PDB entry 7EBY | X-ray diffraction, 2.00 A resolution | chain A

# Chain A
Protein: D-succinylase
Source organism: Cupriavidus sp. P4-10-C
UniProt: A0A0N7KZ58 (A0A0N7KZ58_9BURK); the author numbering skips numbers that UniProt does not, so the offset changes along the chain: -19 to 233 = UniProt 1-253; 254-824 = UniProt 254-824
Amino-acid sequence (824 residues; numbered -19 to 824; 20 numbers in that range are skipped by the numbering (no residue carries them; nothing is unmodelled there); the number before each row is that of its first residue; numbers below 1 keep their minus sign (Met-19 is residue -19)):
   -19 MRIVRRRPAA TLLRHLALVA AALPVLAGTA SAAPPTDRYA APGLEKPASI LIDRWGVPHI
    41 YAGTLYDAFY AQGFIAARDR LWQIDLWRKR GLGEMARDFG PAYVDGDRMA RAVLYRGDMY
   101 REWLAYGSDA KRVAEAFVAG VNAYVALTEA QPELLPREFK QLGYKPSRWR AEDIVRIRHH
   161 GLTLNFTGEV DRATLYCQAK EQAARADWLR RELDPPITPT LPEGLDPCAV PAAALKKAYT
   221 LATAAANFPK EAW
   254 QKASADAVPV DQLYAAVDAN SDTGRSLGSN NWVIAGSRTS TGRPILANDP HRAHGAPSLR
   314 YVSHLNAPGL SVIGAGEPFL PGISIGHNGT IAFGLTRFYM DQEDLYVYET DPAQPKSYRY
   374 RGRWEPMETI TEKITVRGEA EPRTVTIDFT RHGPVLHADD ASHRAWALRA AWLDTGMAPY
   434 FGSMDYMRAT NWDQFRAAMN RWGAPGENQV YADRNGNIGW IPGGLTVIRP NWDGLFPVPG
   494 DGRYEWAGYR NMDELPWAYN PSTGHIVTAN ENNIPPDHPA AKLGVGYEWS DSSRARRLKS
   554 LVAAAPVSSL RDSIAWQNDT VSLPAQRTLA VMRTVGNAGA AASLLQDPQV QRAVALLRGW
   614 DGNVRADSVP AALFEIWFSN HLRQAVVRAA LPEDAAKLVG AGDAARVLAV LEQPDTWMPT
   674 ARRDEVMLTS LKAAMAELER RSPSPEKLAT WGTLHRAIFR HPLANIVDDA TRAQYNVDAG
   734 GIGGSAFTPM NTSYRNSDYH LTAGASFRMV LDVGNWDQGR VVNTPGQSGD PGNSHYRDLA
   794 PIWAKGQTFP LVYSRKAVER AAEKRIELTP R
Disordered / not traced: -19 to 15, 254-281
Disulfides: Cys177-Cys208
Bound ions: Ca2+: Asn165, Glu169, Asp354, Glu356, Asp357, Gly487
Ligand contacts:
  - carbonate ion (CO3), molecule 1: Leu162, Ser282, Pro303, Arg305, Arg313, Leu348, Thr349, Arg350, Tyr433, Pro458, Glu460
  - carbonate ion (CO3), molecule 2: Leu162, Ser282, His304, Thr349, Arg350, Tyr352, Asn523
  - carbonate ion (CO3), molecule 3: His304, Tyr352, Asn523, Ser543, Arg547

# Summary
Chain A binds 3 copies of carbonate ion. The Ca2+ site is built by Asn165, Glu169, Asp354, Glu356, Asp357 and
Gly487.
Chain A is D-succinylase (Cupriavidus sp. P4-10-C); the structure, Crystal structure of D-Succinylase (DSA)
from Cupriavidus sp. P4-10-C, was determined by X-ray diffraction, deposited together with 7EA4.
